9BZ3 - chains C and D of the 4 polymer chains in the assembly; structure by electron microscopy, 4.01 A resolution (low resolution: residue-level contacts below are approximate; hydrogen-bond / salt-bridge calls are withheld).

Chain C (and D):
Molecule: Ribonucleoside-diphosphate reductase subunit beta
Source organism: Bacillus subtilis
Notes: EC 1.17.4.1; chain D of this document is another copy of the same molecule, construct and numbering; everything in this record applies to it too
UniProt: P50621 (RIR2_BACSU); residues 1-329 here = UniProt positions 1-329
Sequence (350 residues; row label = number of the first residue in the row; numbers below 1 keep their minus sign (Met-20 is residue -20)):
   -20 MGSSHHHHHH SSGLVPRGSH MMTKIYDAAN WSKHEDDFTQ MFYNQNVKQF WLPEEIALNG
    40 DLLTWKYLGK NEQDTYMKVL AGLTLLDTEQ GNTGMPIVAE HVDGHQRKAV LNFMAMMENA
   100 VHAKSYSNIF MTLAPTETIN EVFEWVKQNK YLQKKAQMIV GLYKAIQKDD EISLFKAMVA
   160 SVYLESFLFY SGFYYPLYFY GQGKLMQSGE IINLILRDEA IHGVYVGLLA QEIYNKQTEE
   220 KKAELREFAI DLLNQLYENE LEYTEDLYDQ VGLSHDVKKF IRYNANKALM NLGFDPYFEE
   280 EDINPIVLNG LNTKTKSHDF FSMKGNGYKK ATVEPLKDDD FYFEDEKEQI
Unresolved in the structure: -20 to 15, 291-308, 323-329
Sequence notes: initiating methionine (-20); expression tag (-19 to 0)
Metal / ion sites: Mn2+ site 1: Asp66, Glu97, His101, Glu198; Mn2+ site 2: Glu97, Glu164, Glu198, His201
Curated features (UniProtKB/Swiss-Prot):
  - active site: Tyr105
  - binding site (Fe cation): Asp66, Glu97, His101, Glu164, Glu198, His201

Interface between chain C and chain D:
Pairs across the interface - 24 pairs, chain C then chain D:
  Tyr22(C) - Ala99(D)
  Phe29(C) - Phe29(D)
  Leu31(C) - Tyr22(D)
  Thr67(C) - His84(D)
  Gly70(C) - Asn91(D)
  Asn71(C) - His84(D)
  Asn71(C) - Lys87(D)
  His84(C) - Thr67(D)
  His84(C) - Asn71(D)
  Lys87(C) - Asn71(D)
  Ala88(C) - Asn98(D)
  Asn91(C) - Ala94(D)
  Asn91(C) - Asn98(D)
  Phe92(C) - Met95(D)
  Ala94(C) - Asn91(D)
  Met95(C) - Asn91(D)
  Met95(C) - Phe92(D)
  Met95(C) - Met95(D)
  Asn98(C) - Lys87(D)
  Asn98(C) - Ala88(D)
  Asn98(C) - Asn91(D)
  Ala99(C) - Tyr22(D)
  Ala99(C) - Ala88(D)
  Lys103(C) - Tyr22(D)
Other interface residues (no listed pair), chain C (18 interface residues in all): Val26, Pro75
Other interface residues (no listed pair), chain D (16 interface residues in all): Val26, Leu31, Lys103

Overview:
18 residues of chain C face 16 of chain D across their interface. The Mn2+ site 1 is built by Asp66(C),
Glu97(C), His101(C) and Glu198(C). UniProt lists active-site residue Tyr105(C) and 6 Fe cation-binding
residues on chain C.
Chain C and chain D are both Ribonucleoside-diphosphate reductase subunit beta (Bacillus subtilis); the
structure, Class 17 model for turnover condition of Bacillus subtilis ribonucleotide reductase complex, was
determined by electron microscopy together with 9BW3, 9BWX, 9BX2, 9BX3, 9BX6, 9BX8 and 39 further entries from
the same study.
